PDB entry 6HV4 | X-ray diffraction, 3.00 A resolution | chains B and C of the 28 polymer chains in the assembly

== Chain B ==
Protein: Proteasome subunit alpha type-3
Organism: Saccharomyces cerevisiae (strain ATCC 204508 / S288c)
Notes: EC 3.4.25.1
UniProtKB: P23638 (PSA3_YEAST); residues 0-257 here correspond to UniProt positions 1-258 (UniProt number = residue number + 1)
Sequence (258 residues; numbered 0 to 257; the number before each row is that of its first residue; numbering starts at 0):
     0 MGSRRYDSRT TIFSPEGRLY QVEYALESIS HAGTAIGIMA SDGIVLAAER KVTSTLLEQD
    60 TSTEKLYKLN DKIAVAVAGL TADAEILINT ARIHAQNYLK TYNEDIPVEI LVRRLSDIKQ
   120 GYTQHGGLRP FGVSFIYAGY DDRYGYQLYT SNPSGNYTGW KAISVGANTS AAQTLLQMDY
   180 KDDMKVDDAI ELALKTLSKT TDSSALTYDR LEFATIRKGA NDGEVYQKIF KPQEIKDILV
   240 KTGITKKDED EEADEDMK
Not modelled in the structure: 0, 245-257
Curated features (UniProtKB/Swiss-Prot):
  - cross-link (Glycyl lysine isopeptide (Lys-Gly)): Lys99 (interchain with G-Cter in ubiquitin), Lys198 (interchain with G-Cter in ubiquitin), Lys230 (interchain with G-Cter in ubiquitin)

== Chain C ==
Protein: Proteasome subunit alpha type-4
Organism: Saccharomyces cerevisiae (strain ATCC 204508 / S288c)
Notes: EC 3.4.25.1
UniProtKB: P40303 (PSA4_YEAST); residues -1 to 252 here correspond to UniProt positions 1-254 (UniProt number = residue number + 2)
Sequence (254 residues; numbered -1 to 252; the number before each row is that of its first residue; numbers below 1 keep their minus sign (Met-1 is residue -1)):
    -1 MSGYDRALSI FSPDGHIFQV EYALEAVKRG TCAVGVKGKN CVVLGCERRS TLKLQDTRIT
    59 PSKVSKIDSH VVLSFSGLNA DSRILIEKAR VEAQSHRLTL EDPVTVEYLT RYVAGVQQRY
   119 TQSGGVRPFG VSTLIAGFDP RDDEPKLYQT EPSGIYSSWS AQTIGRNSKT VREFLEKNYD
   179 RKEPPATVEE CVKLTVRSLL EVVQTGAKNI EITVVKPDSD IVALSSEEIN QYVTQIEQEK
   239 QEQQEQDKKK KSNH
Not modelled in the structure: -1 to 0, 241-252
Curated features (UniProtKB/Swiss-Prot):
  - modified residue: Thr58 (Phosphothreonine)

== Chain B / chain C interface ==
Residue-residue contacts (73; chain B residue first):
  Arg3(B) with Arg4(C)
  Asp6(B) with Tyr2(C), hydrogen bond; Arg4(C), salt bridge
  Arg8(B) with Tyr2(C); Arg4(C)
  Thr10(B) with Leu6(C); Arg125(C)
  Ile11(B) with Leu6(C), hydrophobic; Gln17(C)
  Phe12(B) with Gln17(C), hydrogen bond (backbone-side chain); Tyr20(C), hydrophobic; Ala21(C), hydrophobic; Ala24(C), hydrophobic; Leu76(C), hydrophobic; Arg125(C); Pro126(C); Gly128(C)
  Ser13(B) with Tyr20(C)
  Pro14(B) with Tyr20(C), hydrophobic; Glu23(C)
  Glu15(B) with Glu23(C); Arg27(C), hydrogen bond (backbone-side chain)
  Gly16(B) with Tyr20(C); Glu23(C); Ala24(C); Arg27(C), hydrogen bond (backbone-side chain)
  Arg17(B) with Arg27(C)
  Leu18(B) with Arg125(C)
  Met38(B) with Asp54(C)
  Arg112(B) with Arg81(C)
  Ser115(B) with Arg81(C), hydrogen bond (backbone-side chain)
  Asp116(B) with Arg81(C), salt bridge; Ile82(C)
  Gln119(B) with Ala78(C); Asp79(C); Ile82(C)
  Thr122(B) with Arg125(C), hydrogen bond (backbone-side chain)
  Gln123(B) with Tyr118(C); Gly123(C); Val124(C); Arg125(C), hydrogen bond (backbone-backbone); Phe127(C)
  His124(B) with Gly123(C); Val124(C)
  Gly125(B) with Tyr2(C); Gly123(C)
  Gly126(B) with Tyr2(C)
  Tyr143(B) with Arg56(C), hydrogen bond (backbone-side chain); Ile57(C), hydrophobic
  Tyr145(B) with Arg56(C), hydrogen bond (backbone-side chain)
  Gln146(B) with Ile57(C)
  Leu147(B) with Ile57(C)
  Tyr148(B) with Ile57(C)
  Ser153(B) with Ala78(C)
  Gly154(B) with Ala78(C); Arg81(C), hydrogen bond (backbone-side chain)
  Asn155(B) with Asn77(C); Ala78(C)
  Tyr156(B) with Pro59(C), hydrophobic; Arg81(C)
  Gly158(B) with Gln53(C); Asp54(C), hydrogen bond (backbone-backbone); Ile57(C); Thr58(C), hydrogen bond (backbone-side chain)
  Trp159(B) with Lys51(C); Leu52(C); Gln53(C); Asp54(C)
  Lys160(B) with Leu52(C), hydrogen bond (backbone-backbone); Gln53(C)
  Ala161(B) with Leu52(C)
  Leu175(B) with Leu52(C)
  Gln176(B) with Leu52(C)
Other interface residues (no listed pair), chain B (41 interface residues in all): Glu108, Thr157, Gln172, Tyr179
Other interface residues (no listed pair), chain C (31 interface residues in all): Leu50

== Overview ==
41 residues of chain B and 31 residues of chain C are in contact; the contacts include 13 hydrogen bonds and 2
salt bridges. Polar contacts include Asp6(B)-Arg4(C), Asp116(B)-Arg81(C) and Asp6(B)-Tyr2(C).
Chain B is Proteasome subunit alpha type-3 and chain C is Proteasome subunit alpha type-4, both from
Saccharomyces cerevisiae (strain ATCC 204508 / S288c); the structure, Yeast 20S proteasome with human beta2i
(1-53) in complex with ONX 0914, was determined by X-ray diffraction (same publication as 6HTB, 6HTC, 6HTD,
6HTP, 6HTR, 6HUB and 30 further entries).
